9CO8 - chains B and C of the 6 polymer chains in the assembly; structure by electron microscopy, 2.99 A resolution.

Chain B (and C):
Name: Spike glycoprotein
Organism: Severe acute respiratory syndrome coronavirus 2
Notes: chain C of this document is another copy of the same molecule, construct and numbering; everything in this record applies to it too
UniProtKB: P0DTC2 (SPIKE_SARS2); aligned to UniProt positions 28-1206 over residues 29-1207 (the alignment contains insertions or deletions, so no single offset holds)
Chain sequence (1253 residues; row label = number of the first residue in the row; numbers below 1 keep their minus sign (Met-9 is residue -9)):
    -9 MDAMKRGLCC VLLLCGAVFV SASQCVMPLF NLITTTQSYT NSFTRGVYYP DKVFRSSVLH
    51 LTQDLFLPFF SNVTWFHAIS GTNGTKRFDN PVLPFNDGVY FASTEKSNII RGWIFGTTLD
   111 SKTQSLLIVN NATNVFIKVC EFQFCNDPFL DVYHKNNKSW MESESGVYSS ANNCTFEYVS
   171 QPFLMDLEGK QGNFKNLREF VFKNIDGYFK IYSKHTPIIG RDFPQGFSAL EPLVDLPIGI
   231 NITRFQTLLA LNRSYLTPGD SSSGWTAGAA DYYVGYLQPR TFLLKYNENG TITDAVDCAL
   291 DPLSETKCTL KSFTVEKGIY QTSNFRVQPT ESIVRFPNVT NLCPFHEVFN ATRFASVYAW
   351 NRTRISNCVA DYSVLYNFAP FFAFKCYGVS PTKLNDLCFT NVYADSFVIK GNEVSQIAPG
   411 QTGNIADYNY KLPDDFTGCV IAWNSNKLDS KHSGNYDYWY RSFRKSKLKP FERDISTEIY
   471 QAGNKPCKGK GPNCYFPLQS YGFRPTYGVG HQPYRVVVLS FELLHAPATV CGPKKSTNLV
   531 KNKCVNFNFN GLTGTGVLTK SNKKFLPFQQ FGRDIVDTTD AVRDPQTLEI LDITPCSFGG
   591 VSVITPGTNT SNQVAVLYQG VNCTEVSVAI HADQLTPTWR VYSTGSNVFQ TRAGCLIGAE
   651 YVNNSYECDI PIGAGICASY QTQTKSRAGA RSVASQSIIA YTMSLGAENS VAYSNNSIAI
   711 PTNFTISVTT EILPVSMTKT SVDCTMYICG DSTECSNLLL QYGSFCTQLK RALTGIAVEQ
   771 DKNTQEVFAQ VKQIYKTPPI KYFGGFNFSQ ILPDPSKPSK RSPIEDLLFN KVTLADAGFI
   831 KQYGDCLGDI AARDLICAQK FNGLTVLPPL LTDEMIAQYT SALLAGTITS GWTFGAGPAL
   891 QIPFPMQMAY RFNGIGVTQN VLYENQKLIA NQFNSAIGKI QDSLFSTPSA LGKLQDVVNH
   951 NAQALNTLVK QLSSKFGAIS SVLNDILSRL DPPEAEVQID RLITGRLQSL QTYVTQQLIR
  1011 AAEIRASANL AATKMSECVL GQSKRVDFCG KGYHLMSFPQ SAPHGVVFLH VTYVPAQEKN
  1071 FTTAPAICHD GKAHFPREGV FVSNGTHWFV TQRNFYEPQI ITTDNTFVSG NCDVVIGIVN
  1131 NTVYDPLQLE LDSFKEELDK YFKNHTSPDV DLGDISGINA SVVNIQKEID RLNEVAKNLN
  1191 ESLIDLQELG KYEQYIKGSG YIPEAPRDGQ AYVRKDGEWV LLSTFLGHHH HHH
Disordered / not traced: -9 to 25, 674-684, 825-844, 1147-1243
Sequence notes: initiating methionine (-9); expression tag (-8 to 28, 1208-1243); conflict Leu51 (Ser50 in P0DTC2), Phe126 (Val127 in P0DTC2), Asp141 (Gly142 in P0DTC2), 54 further conflict positions vs the reference (P0DTC2) not listed
Cystine bridges: Cys288-Cys298, Cys333-Cys358, Cys376-Cys429, Cys388-Cys521, Cys477-Cys484, Cys534-Cys586, Cys613-Cys645, Cys658-Cys667, Cys1028-Cys1039
Glycans and other covalent adducts: N-acetylglucosamine (NAG) linked to Asn612, Asn705, Asn713, Asn797, Asn1094, Asn1130
UniProt features mapped onto this chain:
  - region: Asp1164, Ser1171, Asn1174, Asn1188, Glu1203 (Heptad repeat 2)
  - glycosylation (N-linked (GlcNAc...) asparagine): Asn62 (hybrid), Asn1174 (complex)

Interface between chain B and chain C:
Pairs across the interface (135; chain B residue first):
  Tyr39(B) with Leu556(C); Phe558(C), hydrophobic
  Lys42(B) with Phe558(C), hydrogen bond (side chain-backbone); Gln559(C); Gln560(C), hydrogen bond (backbone-backbone); Phe561(C)
  Val43(B) with Gln559(C); Phe561(C); Arg563(C)
  Phe44(B) with Lys553(C); Lys554(C); Phe555(C), hydrophobic; Gln559(C); Phe561(C), hydrogen bond (backbone-backbone); Gly562(C); Arg563(C), hydrogen bond (backbone-backbone)
  Arg45(B) with Arg563(C)
  Val48(B) with Ile565(C), hydrophobic
  Lys112(B) with Ile465(C); Ser466(C)
  Tyr198(B) with Asn391(C); Glu512(C), hydrogen bond
  Glu221(B) with Phe558(C)
  Pro222(B) with Phe558(C), hydrophobic
  Pro227(B) with Arg354(C)
  Asn231(B) with Glu462(C), hydrogen bond
  Asn279(B) with Lys554(C)
  Gly280(B) with Gln559(C)
  Asp424(B) with Pro983(C)
  Asp733(B) with Asn314(C); Arg316(C), salt bridge
  Met736(B) with Arg316(C)
  Gln751(B) with Ser964(C); Lys965(C); Phe966(C), hydrogen bond (backbone-backbone); Gly967(C)
  Tyr752(B) with Gln961(C); Phe966(C)
  Gly753(B) with Gln961(C)
  Ser754(B) with Thr957(C); Gln961(C), hydrogen bond (backbone-side chain)
  Phe755(B) with Gln961(C)
  Gln758(B) with Thr957(C)
  Lys760(B) with Gln311(C), hydrogen bond (side chain-backbone)
  Gln783(B) with Ala697(C); Asn699(C), hydrogen bond
  Ile784(B) with Leu695(C), hydrophobic; Ala697(C), hydrogen bond (backbone-backbone); Glu698(C); Asn699(C), hydrogen bond (backbone-backbone)
  Tyr785(B) with Asn699(C); Val701(C), hydrophobic
  Lys786(B) with Glu698(C), salt bridge; Asn699(C), hydrogen bond (backbone-backbone)
  Pro788(B) with Tyr703(C), hydrophobic
  Tyr792(B) with Tyr703(C)
  Phe793(B) with Tyr703(C), hydrophobic
  Gln849(B) with Asp564(C), hydrogen bond; Ile565(C)
  Phe851(B) with Pro585(C), hydrophobic; Phe588(C)
  Gly853(B) with Phe588(C)
  Pro858(B) with Ala643(C), hydrophobic
  Pro859(B) with Ala664(C), hydrogen bond (backbone-backbone)
  Leu860(B) with Pro661(C), hydrophobic; Ala664(C); Gly665(C), hydrogen bond (backbone-backbone)
  Leu861(B) with Met693(C), hydrophobic
  Thr862(B) with Ala664(C)
  Met865(B) with Gly665(C); Leu695(C)
  Gln868(B) with Leu695(C)
  Tyr869(B) with Leu695(C)
  Gly885(B) with Asp1037(C); Lys1041(C)
  Ala886(B) with Gly1042(C); Tyr1043(C)
  Pro888(B) with Pro1065(C)
  Ala889(B) with Val701(C), hydrophobic
  Leu890(B) with Ala709(C); Pro711(C), hydrophobic; Glu1068(C)
  Gln891(B) with Val701(C); Ala702(C); Ser707(C), hydrogen bond; Ile708(C); Ala709(C), hydrogen bond (backbone-backbone); Asn1070(C)
  Ile892(B) with Tyr703(C); Ile708(C), hydrophobic
  Pro893(B) with Tyr703(C); Ser704(C); Asn705(C); Ser707(C)
  Phe894(B) with Tyr703(C), hydrogen bond (backbone-side chain)
  Met896(B) with Thr1073(C), hydrogen bond; Val1090(C), hydrophobic
  Tyr900(B) with Val1090(C); Arg1103(C)
  Asn903(B) with Arg1103(C)
  Gln909(B) with Pro1086(C), hydrogen bond (side chain-backbone)
  Asn910(B) with Phe1085(C); Phe1117(C); Ser1119(C), hydrogen bond
  Tyr913(B) with Pro1075(C), hydrophobic; Phe1085(C), hydrophobic; Val1124(C)
  Glu914(B) with Ser1119(C), hydrogen bond; Val1124(C)
  Lys917(B) with Ile1126(C)
  Val959(B) with Val566(C), hydrophobic
  Lys960(B) with Val566(C)
  Asp975(B) with His515(C), salt bridge
  Leu977(B) with Lys383(C), hydrogen bond (backbone-side chain)
  Ser978(B) with Lys383(C)
  Arg979(B) with Gly378(C); Val379(C); Ser380(C); Leu513(C)
  Leu980(B) with Gly378(C); Lys383(C), hydrogen bond (backbone-side chain)
  Asp981(B) with Ser380(C)
  Arg1015(B) with Glu1013(C), salt bridge
  Ser1026(B) with Val1036(C); Asp1037(C)
  Glu1027(B) with Arg1035(C), salt bridge; Val1036(C)
  Gly1031(B) with Val1036(C)
  Arg1035(B) with Arg1035(C)
  Leu1137(B) with Leu1137(C), hydrophobic
  Glu1140(B) with Leu1137(C)
  Leu1141(B) with Leu1141(C), hydrophobic; Lys1145(C)
  Phe1144(B) with Lys1145(C)
  Lys1145(B) with Lys1145(C)
Other interface residues (no listed pair), chain B (104 interface residues in all): Asp41, Thr281, Thr382, Ser731, Arg761, Gln780, Lys782, Leu845, Lys850, Asn852, Leu854, Thr855, Leu857, Ile878, Thr879, Trp882, Gly887, Gln916, Asn956, Ser963, Val972, Asn974, Leu1008, Ile1009, Thr1023, Leu1030, Glu1107
Other interface residues (no listed pair), chain C (97 interface residues in all): Thr312, Leu387, Lys457, Thr543, Asp567, Gln609, Arg642, Gly663, Ile666, Cys667, Gly696, Ser700, Asn706, Gln953, Ser999, Ile1009, Val1064, Ala1074, Val1125

Summary:
104 residues of chain B and 97 residues of chain C are in contact, with 25 hydrogen bonds and 5 salt bridges.
Polar contacts include Asp733(B)-Arg316(C), Lys786(B)-Glu698(C) and Asp975(B)-His515(C). N-acetylglucosamine
is covalently linked to Asn612(B), Asn705(B), Asn713(B), Asn797(B), Asn1094(B) and Asn1130(B).
Chain B and chain C are both Spike glycoprotein (Severe acute respiratory syndrome coronavirus 2); the
structure, JN.1 spike/Nanosota-9 complex, was determined by electron microscopy (same publication as 9CO6,
9CO7 and 9CO9).
